PDB entry 4HIX | X-ray diffraction, 2.20 A resolution | chains H and L of the 3 polymer chains in the assembly

== Chain H ==
Protein: Humanized 3D6 Fab heavy chain
From: homo Sapiens, Mus musculus
Notes: antibody fragment or engineered binder
Amino-acid sequence (227 residues; each row starts with the number of its first residue; a row labelled like 82A-82C holds insertion residues (82A, then the next letters in order)):
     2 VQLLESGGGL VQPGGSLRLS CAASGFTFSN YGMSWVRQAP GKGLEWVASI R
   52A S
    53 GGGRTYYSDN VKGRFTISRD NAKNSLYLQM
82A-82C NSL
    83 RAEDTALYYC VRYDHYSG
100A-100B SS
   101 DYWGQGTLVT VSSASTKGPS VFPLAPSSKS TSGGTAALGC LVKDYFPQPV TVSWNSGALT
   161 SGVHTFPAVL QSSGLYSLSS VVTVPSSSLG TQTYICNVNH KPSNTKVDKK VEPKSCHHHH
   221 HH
Unresolved in the structure: 215-222
Disulfide bonds: Cys22-Cys92, Cys140-Cys196

== Chain L ==
Protein: Humanized 3D6 Fab light chain
From: homo Sapiens, Mus musculus
Notes: antibody fragment or engineered binder
Amino-acid sequence (220 residues; row label = number of the first residue in the row; a row labelled like 27A-27E holds insertion residues (27A, then the next letters in order); numbering starts at 0):
     0 EYVVMTQSPL SLPVTPGEPA SISCKSSQ
27A-27E SLLDS
    28 DGKTYLNWLL QKPGQSPQRL IYLVSKLDSG VPDRFSGSGS GTDFTLKISR VEAEDVGVYY
    88 CWQGTHFPRT FGQGTKVEIK RTVAAPSVFI FPPSDEQLKS GTASVVCLLN NFYPREAKVQ
   148 WKVDNALQSG NSQESVTEQD SKDSTYSLSS TLTLSKADYE KHKVYACEVT HQGLSSPVTK
   208 SFNRGEC
Unresolved in the structure: 0
Disulfide bonds: Cys23-Cys88, Cys134-Cys194

== Chain H / chain L interface ==
Pairs across the interface (65; chain H residue first):
  Ser35(H) with Arg96(L), hydrogen bond
  Val37(H) with Arg96(L)
  Gln39(H) with Gln38(L), hydrogen bond; Tyr87(L)
  Lys43(H) with Tyr87(L)
  Leu45(H) with Tyr87(L), hydrophobic; Phe98(L)
  Trp47(H) with Phe94(L), hydrophobic; Pro95(L), hydrophobic; Arg96(L); Phe98(L)
  Ser50(H) with Arg96(L), hydrogen bond
  Tyr58(H) with Phe94(L), hydrophobic
  Tyr91(H) with Gln38(L), hydrogen bond; Ser43(L); Pro44(L)
  Asp96(H) with Arg46(L), salt bridge
  Ser99(H) with Arg46(L), hydrogen bond; Tyr49(L); Leu50(L)
  Gly100(H) with Tyr32(L)
  Ser100A(H) with Asn34(L), hydrogen bond; Arg46(L), hydrogen bond; Trp89(L)
  Ser100B(H) with Arg46(L); Trp89(L); Arg96(L)
  Asp101(H) with Arg46(L)
  Trp103(H) with Leu36(L), hydrophobic; Pro44(L), hydrophobic
  Gly104(H) with Ser43(L), hydrogen bond (backbone-side chain)
  Gln105(H) with Ser43(L), hydrogen bond
  Phe122(H) with Ser121(L); Glu123(L); Gln124(L)
  Pro123(H) with Ser121(L); Glu123(L)
  Leu124(H) with Phe118(L); Val133(L), hydrophobic
  Ala125(H) with Phe118(L)
  Ser130(H) with Phe116(L)
  Thr131(H) with Phe116(L)
  Ala137(H) with Phe116(L), hydrophobic; Phe118(L)
  Leu141(H) with Ser131(L)
  Lys143(H) with Gln124(L); Ser131(L)
  His164(H) with Asn137(L); Asn138(L), hydrogen bond; Ser174(L), hydrogen bond
  Phe166(H) with Leu135(L), hydrophobic; Ser162(L); Thr164(L); Ser174(L); Leu175(L); Ser176(L)
  Pro167(H) with Ser162(L), hydrogen bond (backbone-side chain); Val163(L)
  Val169(H) with Gln160(L); Glu161(L); Ser162(L)
  Gln171(H) with Gln160(L), hydrogen bond
  Ser179(H) with Ser176(L), hydrogen bond
  Val181(H) with Leu135(L), hydrophobic
  Thr183(H) with Asn137(L)
Also at the interface, not in a pair above, chain H (43 interface residues in all): Gly44, Glu46, Tyr59, Pro126, Thr135, Leu138, Ser177, Lys209
Also at the interface, not in a pair above, chain L (38 interface residues in all): Gln42, Ser127, Thr129, Asp167, Thr180

== Summary ==
The interface between chain H and chain L involves 43 residues on one side and 38 on the other; the contacts
include 14 hydrogen bonds and 1 salt bridge. Among the polar pairs are Asp96(H)-Arg46(L), Ser35(H)-Arg96(L)
and Gln39(H)-Gln38(L).
Chain H is Humanized 3D6 Fab heavy chain and chain L is Humanized 3D6 Fab light chain, both from homo Sapiens,
Mus musculus; the structure, Crystal structure of a humanised 3D6 Fab bound to amyloid beta peptide, was
determined by X-ray diffraction.
